Entry 8U11 (electron microscopy, 3.10 A resolution); this record covers chains n and o of the 58 polymer chains in the assembly.

Chain n (and o):
Molecule: Peptidoglycan hydrolase gp4
Source organism: Salmonella phage P22
Notes: chain o of this document is another copy of the same molecule, construct and numbering; everything in this record applies to it too
Reference sequence: P26746 (EXLYS_BPP22); numbering as in UniProt (aligned over 1-166)
Amino-acid sequence (166 residues; each row starts with the number of its first residue):
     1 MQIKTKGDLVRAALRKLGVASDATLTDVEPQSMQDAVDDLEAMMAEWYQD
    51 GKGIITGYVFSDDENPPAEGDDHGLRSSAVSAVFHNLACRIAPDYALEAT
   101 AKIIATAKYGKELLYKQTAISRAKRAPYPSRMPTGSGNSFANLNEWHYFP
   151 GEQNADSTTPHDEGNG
Unresolved in the structure: 153-166

Interface between chain n and chain o:
Contacting residue pairs (37; chain n residue first):
  Glu29(n) with Asp22(o)
  Gln31(n) with Asp22(o)
  Ser32(n) with Asp22(o); Ala23(o)
  Asp35(n) with Arg15(o), salt bridge; Asp22(o)
  Asp38(n) with Gln2(o)
  Asp39(n) with Arg15(o), salt bridge; Lys16(o), salt bridge; Phe84(o)
  Glu41(n) with Met1(o)
  Ala42(n) with Met1(o)
  Ala45(n) with Met1(o), hydrophobic; Ser77(o); Ser78(o)
  Glu46(n) with Ser78(o); Ser81(o); Ala82(o); Tyr109(o); Gly110(o); Leu113(o)
  Gln49(n) with Ser78(o); Leu113(o)
  Asp50(n) with Ser78(o)
  Asp63(n) with Lys4(o), salt bridge
  Cys89(n) with Lys102(o)
  Arg90(n) with Lys16(o); Ser81(o), hydrogen bond; His85(o); Thr106(o)
  Pro93(n) with Lys16(o); Thr100(o)
  Asp94(n) with Arg15(o), salt bridge; Lys16(o), salt bridge
  Tyr95(n) with Ala23(o), hydrophobic
  Glu98(n) with Thr100(o), hydrogen bond
  Lys111(n) with Tyr109(o)
Interface residues without a listed pair, chain n (24 interface residues in all): Trp47, Lys52, Ser61, Ile91
Interface residues without a listed pair, chain o (23 interface residues in all): Thr24, Arg76, Ile103, Gln117

In short:
24 residues of chain n and 23 residues of chain o are in contact; the contacts include 2 hydrogen bonds and 6
salt bridges. Polar contacts include Asp35(n)-Arg15(o), Asp39(n)-Arg15(o) and Asp39(n)-Lys16(o).
Chain n and chain o are both Peptidoglycan hydrolase gp4 (Salmonella phage P22); the structure, In situ
cryo-EM structure of bacteriophage P22 gp1:gp5:gp4: gp10: gp9 N-term complex in conformation 2 at ..., was
determined by electron microscopy, deposited together with 8TVR, 8TVU, 8U1O and 8U10.
